PDB entry 2FTE | electron microscopy, 12.00 A resolution (very low resolution: no residue pairs are listed; an interface is given only as per-side residue counts) | chains A and F of the 7 polymer chains in the assembly

Chain A (and F):
Name: major capsid protein
Organism: Enterobacteria phage HK97
Notes: chain F of this document is another copy of the same molecule, construct and numbering; everything in this record applies to it too
UniProt: P49861 (COAT_BPHK7); residues 104-385 here = UniProt positions 104-385
Chain sequence (282 residues; numbered 104 to 385; the number before each row is that of its first residue):
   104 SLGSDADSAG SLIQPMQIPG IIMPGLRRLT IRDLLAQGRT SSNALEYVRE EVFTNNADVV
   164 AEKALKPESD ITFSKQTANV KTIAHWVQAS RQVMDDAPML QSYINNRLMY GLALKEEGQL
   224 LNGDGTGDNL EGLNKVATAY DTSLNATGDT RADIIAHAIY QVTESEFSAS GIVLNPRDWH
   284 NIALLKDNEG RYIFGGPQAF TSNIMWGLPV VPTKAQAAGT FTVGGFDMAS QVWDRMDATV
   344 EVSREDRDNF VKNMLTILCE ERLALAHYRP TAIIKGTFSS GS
Not modelled in the structure: 384-385 (chain F: 104-119, 384-385)
UniProt features mapped onto this chain:
  - cross-link: Lys-169 (Isoaspartyl lysine isopeptide (Lys-Asn) (interchain with N-356)), Asn-356 (Isoaspartyl lysine isopeptide (Asn-Lys) (interchain with K-169))
  - mutagenesis: Lys-169 (K169Y: Loss of ability to form cross-links between subunits), Asn-356 (N356D: Loss of cleavage and cross-linking), Cys-362 (C362S: No loss in the ability to form cross-links)

How chain A and chain F interact:
At this resolution (12 A) residue pairs are not listed: 14 residues of chain A and 14 of chain F lie at the interface.

In short:
The chain A/chain F interface involves 14 residues from each chain. From UniProt: 3 mutagenesis sites on chain
A.
Both chains are major capsid protein (Enterobacteria phage HK97). Entry 2FTE (Bacteriophage HK97 Expansion
Intermediate IV) was determined by electron microscopy together with 2FRP, 2FS3, 2FSY and 2FT1 from the same
study.
